PDB entry 2A47 | X-ray diffraction, 1.72 A resolution | chain A

== Chain A ==
Protein: GFP-like fluorescent chromoprotein amFP486
Organism: Anemonia majano
Reference sequence: Q9U6Y6 (GFPL_ANEMA); aligned to UniProt positions 2-225 over residues 2-227 (the alignment contains insertions or deletions, so no single offset holds)
Sequence (238 residues; row label = number of the first residue in the row; note: 2 numbers in that range are skipped by the numbering (no residue carries them; nothing is unmodelled there); numbers below 1 keep their minus sign (Met-10 is residue -10)):
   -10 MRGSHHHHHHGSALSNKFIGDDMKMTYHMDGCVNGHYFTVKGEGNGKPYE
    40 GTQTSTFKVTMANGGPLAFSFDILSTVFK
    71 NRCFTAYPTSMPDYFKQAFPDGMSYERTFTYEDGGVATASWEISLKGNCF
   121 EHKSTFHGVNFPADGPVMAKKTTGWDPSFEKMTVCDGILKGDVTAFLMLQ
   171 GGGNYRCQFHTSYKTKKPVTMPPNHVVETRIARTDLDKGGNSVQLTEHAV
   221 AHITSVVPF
Disordered / not traced: -10 to 4, 225-229
Covalently attached groups: covalent link Lys68-Asn71; beta-mercaptoethanol (BME) linked to Cys119
Modified positions: Lys68 ([(4Z)-2-[(1S)-1,5-diaminopentyl]-4-(4-hydroxybenzylidene)-5-oxo-4,5-dihydro-1H-imidazol-1-yl]acetic acid; CR7)
Sequence notes: expression tag (-10 to -1, 1); cloning artifact (0); chromophore (68, 68, 68); engineered mutation Thr199 (His in Q9U6Y6)
From the paper describing this entry:
  - conformationally variable residues (side-chain flip): Arg72, Glu217
  - contacts within the chain: Arg72-Thr199 (hydrogen bond), Arg72-Glu150 (salt bridge), Arg72-Glu217 (water-mediated contact)
  - mutagenesis - E150Q, E217Q: decreased expression in response to Protein yields

== Overview ==
The paper reports that E150Q and E217Q reduce expression in response to Protein yields; conformational
variability at Arg72 and Glu217.
Chain A is GFP-like fluorescent chromoprotein amFP486 (Anemonia majano); the structure, Crystal structure of
amFP486 H199T, was determined by X-ray diffraction (same publication as 2A46 and 2A48).
